7BRJ - chains A and B of the 3 polymer chains in the assembly; structure by X-ray diffraction, 2.70 A resolution.

[Chain A (and B)]
Molecule: Atrial natriuretic peptide receptor 1
Organism: Rattus norvegicus
Notes: EC 4.6.1.2; chain B of this document is another copy of the same molecule, construct and numbering; everything in this record applies to it too
UniProt: P18910 (ANPRA_RAT); residues 1-435 here correspond to UniProt positions 29-463 (UniProt number = residue number + 28)
Sequence (435 residues; numbered 1 to 435; the number before each row is that of its first residue):
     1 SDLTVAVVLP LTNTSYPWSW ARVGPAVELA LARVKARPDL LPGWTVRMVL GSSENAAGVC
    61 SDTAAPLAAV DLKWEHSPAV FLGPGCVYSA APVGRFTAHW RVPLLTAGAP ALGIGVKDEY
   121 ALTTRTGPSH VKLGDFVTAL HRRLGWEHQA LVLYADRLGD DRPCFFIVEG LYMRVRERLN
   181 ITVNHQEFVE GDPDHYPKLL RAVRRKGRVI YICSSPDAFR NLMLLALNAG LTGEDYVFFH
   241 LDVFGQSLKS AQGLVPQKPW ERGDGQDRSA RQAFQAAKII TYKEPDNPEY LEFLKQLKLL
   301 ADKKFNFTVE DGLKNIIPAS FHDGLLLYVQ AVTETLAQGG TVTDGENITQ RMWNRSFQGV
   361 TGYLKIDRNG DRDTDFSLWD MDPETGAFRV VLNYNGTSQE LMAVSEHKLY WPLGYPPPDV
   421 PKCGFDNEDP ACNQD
Not modelled in the structure: 427-435
Cystine bridges: C60-C86, C164-C213
Glycans and other covalent adducts: N-acetylglucosamine (NAG) linked to N13, N395

[Interface between chain A and chain B]
Pairs across the interface - 16 pairs, chain A then chain B:
  D62(A) - R95(B)  salt bridge
  T63(A) - R95(B)
  T63(A) - F96(B)
  P66(A) - F96(B)  hydrophobic
  L67(A) - F96(B)  hydrophobic
  L67(A) - H99(B)
  V70(A) - V70(B)  hydrophobic
  D71(A) - W74(B)
  W74(A) - D71(B)
  W74(A) - W74(B)  hydrophobic
  R95(A) - D62(B)  salt bridge
  R95(A) - T63(B)
  F96(A) - T63(B)
  F96(A) - P66(B)  hydrophobic
  F96(A) - L67(B)  hydrophobic
  H99(A) - L67(B)
Also at the interface, not in a pair above, chain A (12 interface residues in all): W100, E119
Also at the interface, not in a pair above, chain B (11 interface residues in all): E119

[Overview]
12 residues of chain A face 11 of chain B across their interface; the contacts include 2 salt bridges. The
salt-bridged pair is D62(A)-R95(B). Covalently linked N-acetylglucosamine: at N13(A) and N395(A).
Chain A and chain B are both Atrial natriuretic peptide receptor 1 (Rattus norvegicus); the structure, Atrial
Natriuretic Peptide Receptor complexed with deletion mutant of human Atrial Natriuretic Peptide[7-28], was
determined by X-ray diffraction.
